7PIO - chains r and 3 of the 53 polymer chains in the assembly; structure by electron microscopy, 9.50 A resolution (very low resolution: no residue pairs are listed; an interface is given only as per-side residue counts).

# Chain r
Name: 50S ribosomal protein L22
Organism: Mycoplasma pneumoniae M129
UniProtKB: P75575 (RL22_MYCPN); residue numbers follow UniProt; this construct covers 1-159
Chain sequence (159 residues; each row starts with the number of its first residue):
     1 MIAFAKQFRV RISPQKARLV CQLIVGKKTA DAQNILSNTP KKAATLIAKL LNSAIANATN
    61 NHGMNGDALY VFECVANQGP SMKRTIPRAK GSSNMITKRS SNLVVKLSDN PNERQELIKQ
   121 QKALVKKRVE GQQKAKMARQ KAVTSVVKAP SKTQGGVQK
Unresolved in the structure: 140-159
UniProt features mapped onto this chain:
  - natural variant: Pro-111 to Arg-114 (deletion: After 48 telithromycin passages), Asn-112 (N112R: After 37 telithromycin passages), Arg-114 (R114T: After 20 and 32 telithromycin passages)
Disulfides: Cys-21/Cys-74

# Chain 3
Molecule: 23S ribosomal RNA
Organism: Mycoplasma pneumoniae M129
Sequence (2907 nucleotides; row label = number of the first residue in the row):
     1 UACAAUAAGU UACUAAGGGC UUAUGGUGGA UGCCUUGGCA CUAAUAGGCG AUGAAGGACG
    61 UGUUAACCUG CGAUAAGCUU CGGGUAGGUG GUAAGAACCU CAGAUCCGGA GAUUUCCGAA
   121 UGGAGCAAUC CGGUAGUUGG AAACAGCUAU CAUUAAUUGA UGAAUAAAUA GUCAAUUAAA
   181 GCAAUACGUG GUGAAGUGAA ACAUCUCAGU AGCCACAGGA AAAGAAAACG AAUGUGAUUC
   241 CGUGUGUAGU GGCGAGCGAA AGCGGAACAG GCCAAACUUA UCAUUAGAUA GGGGUUGUAG
   301 GGCUUGCAAU GUGGACUUGA AAACGAUAGA AGAAGCUGUU GGAAAGCAGC GCGCAAAAGG
   361 GUGAUAGCCC CGUAUUUGAA AUUGUUUUCA UACCUAGCGA GAUCCCUGAG UAGCUCGGAA
   421 AACGUUAUUU UGAGUGAAUC UGCCCAGACC AUUGGGUAAG CCUAAAUACU AAUUAGUGAC
   481 CGAUAGCGAA ACAGUACCGU GAGGGAAAGG UGAAAAGAAC CCAGAGAUGG GAGUGAAAUA
   541 GAUUCUGAAA CCAUAUGCCU ACAACGUGUC AGAGCACAUU AAUGUGUGAU GGCGUGCGUU
   601 UUGAAGUAUG AGCCGGCGAG UUAUGAUAGC AAGCGUUAGU UAACCAGGAG AUGGGGAGCU
   661 GUAGCGAAAG CGAGUUUUAA AAGAGCGUUU GUUUGUUAUU AUAGACCCGA AACGGGUUGA
   721 GCUAGUCAUG AGCAGGUUGA AGGUUGAGUA ACAUCAACUG GAGGACCGAA CCGACUCUCG
   781 UUGAAACGAU AGCGGAUGAC UUGUGAUUAG GGGUGAAAUU CCAAUCGAAA UCCGUGAUAG
   841 CUGGUUCUCG UCGAAAUAGC UUUAAGGCUA GCGUGAGAUC ACAAAUAAGU GGAGGUAAAG
   901 CUACUGAAUG UAUGAUGGCG CCACCUAGGC GUACUGAAUA CAAUUAAACU CUGAAUGCCA
   961 UUUAUUUUAU UCUCGCAGUC AGACAGUGGG GGAUAAGCUU CAUUGUCAAG AGGGGAAGAG
  1021 CCCAGAUCAU UAAAUAAGGU CCCCAAAAUA UACUAAGUGG AAAAGGAUGU GAAAGUGCUA
  1081 AAACAGCAAG GAUGUUGGCU UAGAAGCAGC CAUCGUUUAA AGAGUGCGUA ACAGCUCACU
  1141 UGUCGAGUGU UUUUGCGCCG AAGAUGUAAC GGGGCUAAGU AUAUUACCGA AUUUAUGGAU
  1201 AAGAUUUAUA UCUUGUGGUA GACGAGCGUU GUAUUGGAGU UGAAGUCAAA GCGUGAGCAU
  1261 UGGUGGAUCC AAUACAAGUG AGAAUGCCGG CAUGAGUAAC GCUUGGGAGU GAGAAUCUCC
  1321 CAAACCGAUU GACUAAGGUU UCCUGGACCA GGGUCGUCCU UCCAGGGUUA GUCUGGACCU
  1381 AAGCUGAGGC UGAAAAGCGU AGGCGAUGGA CAACAGGUUA AUAUUCCUGU ACUUACAGUU
  1441 AGACUGAUGG AGUGACAAAG AAGGUUUUCC ACCCCCAUAA UUGGAUUUGG GGAUAAAUCA
  1501 UAAGGUGGUA CAAUAGGCAA AUCCGUUGUG CAUAACAUUG AGUGAUGAUG UCGAGUGAAU
  1561 GAGUGAUCAA GUAGCGAAGG UGGUAUUAAU CAUGCUUUCA AGAAAAGCUU CUAGGGUUAA
  1621 UCUAGCUGUA ACCAGUACCG AGAACGAACA CACGUAGUCA AGGAGAGGAU CCUAAGGUUA
  1681 GCGAGUGAAC UAUAGCCAAG GAACUCUGCA AAUUAACCCC GUAAGUUAGC GAGAAGGGGU
  1741 GCUUAUGUAA AAGUAAGCCG CAGUGAAGAA CGAGGGGGGA CUGUUUAACU AAAACACAAC
  1801 UCUAUGCCAA ACCGUAAGGU GAUGUAUAUG GGGUGACACC UGCCCAGUGC UGGAAGGUUA
  1861 AAGAAGGAGG UUAGCGCAAG CGAAGCUUUU AACUGAAGCC CCAGUGAACG GCGGCCGUAA
  1921 CUAUAACGGU CCUAAGGUAG CGAAAUUCCU AGUCGGGUAA AUUCCGUCCC GCUUGAAUGG
  1981 UGUAACCAUC UCUUGACUGU CUCGGCUAUA GACUCGGUGA AAUCCAGGUA CGGGUGAAGA
  2041 CACCCGUUAG GCGCAACGGG ACGGAAAGAC CCCGUGAAGC UUUACUGUAG CUUAAUAUUG
  2101 AUCAGGACAU UAUCAUGUAG AGAAUAGGUA GGAGCAAUCG AUGCAAGUUC GCUAGGACUU
  2161 GUUGAUGCGA AAGGUGGAAU ACUACCCUUG GUUGUGUGCU GUUCUAAUUG GUAACUGUUA
  2221 UCCAGUUUCA AGACAGUGUU AGGUGGGCAG UUUGACUGGG GCGGUCGCCU CCUAAAAGGU
  2281 AACGGAGGCG UACAAAGGUA CCUUCAGUAC GGUUGGAAAU CGUAUGUAGA GUGUAAUGGU
  2341 GUAAGGGUGC UUGACUGUGA GACAUACAGG UCGAACAGGU GAGAAAUCAG GUCAUAGUGA
  2401 UCCGGUGGUC CAGUAUGGAA UGGCCAUCGC UCAACGGAUA AAAGCUACUC CGGGGAUAAC
  2461 AGGCUGAUAC UGCCCAAGAG UUCAUAUCGA CGGCAGUGUU UGGCACCUCG AUGUCGACUC
  2521 AUCUCAUCCU CGAGCUGAAG CAGGUUCGAA GGGUUCGGCU GUUCGCCGAU UAAAGAGAUA
  2581 CGUGAGUUGG GUUCAAACCG UCGUGAGACA GGUUGGUCCC UAUCUAUUGU GCCCGUAGGA
  2641 AGAUUGAAGA GUGUUGCUUC UAGUACGAGA GGACCGAAGC GAGGACACCU CUUAUGCUCC
  2701 AGUUGUAGCG CCAGCUGCAC CGCUGGGUAG UAACGUGUCU AUUAGAUAAA CGCUGAAAGC
  2761 AUCUAAGUGU GAAACUAUCU CAAAGAUUAA UCUUCCCAUU UCGCAAGAAA GUAAGAGCCG
  2821 UCAAAGACGA UGACGUUGAU AGGUUACAGG UGUAAGCAUA GUGAUAUGUU GAGCUGAGUA
  2881 AUACUAAUUG CUCGAGGACU UAUUGGA
Unresolved in the structure: 1-7, 923-927, 1560-1569, 2901-2907

# Interface between chain r and chain 3
At this resolution (10 A) residue pairs are not listed: 58 residues of chain r and 56 of chain 3 lie at the interface.

# Overview
58 residues of chain r face 56 of chain 3 across their interface.
Chain r is 50S ribosomal protein L22 and chain 3 is 23S ribosomal RNA, both from Mycoplasma pneumoniae M129;
the structure, 70S ribosome with P-site tRNA in pseudouridimycin-treated Mycoplasma pneumoniae cells, was
determined by electron microscopy, deposited together with 7OOC, 7OOD, 7P6Z, 7PAH, 7PAI, 7PAJ and 23 further
entries.
